6FKS - chains A and B; structure by X-ray diffraction, 1.60 A resolution.

== Chain A (and B) ==
Protein: Iron-dependent peroxidase
Source organism: Klebsiella pneumoniae
Notes: EC 1.11.1.-; chain B of this document is another copy of the same molecule, construct and numbering; everything in this record applies to it too
UniProtKB: A0A0W8ATM9 (A0A0W8ATM9_KLEPN); residue numbers follow UniProt; this construct covers 1-299
Amino-acid sequence (303 residues; each row starts with the number of its first residue; numbers below 1 keep their minus sign (Pro-2 is residue -2)):
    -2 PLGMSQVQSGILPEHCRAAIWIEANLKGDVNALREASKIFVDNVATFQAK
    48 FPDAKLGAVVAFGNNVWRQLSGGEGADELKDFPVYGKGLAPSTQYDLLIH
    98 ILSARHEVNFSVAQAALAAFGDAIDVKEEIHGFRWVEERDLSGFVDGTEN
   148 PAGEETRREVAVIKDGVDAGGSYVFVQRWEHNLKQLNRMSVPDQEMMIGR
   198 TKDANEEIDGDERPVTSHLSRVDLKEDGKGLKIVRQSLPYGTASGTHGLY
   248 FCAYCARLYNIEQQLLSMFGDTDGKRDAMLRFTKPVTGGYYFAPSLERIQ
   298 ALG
Disordered / not traced: -2 to 1, 300 (chain B: -2 to 2)
Construct notes: expression tag (-2 to 0, 300)
Bound ions: heme Fe near His215 (its only coordinating residue here); Mg2+ near Asp220 (its only coordinating residue here)
Small-molecule neighbours: heme (HEM): Asp137, Phe141, Val142, Asp143, Gly144, Thr145, Glu146, Phe172, Gln174, Trp176, His178, Ile195, Arg197, His215, Leu216, Val219, Asp220, Lys229, Ile230, Arg232, Leu246, Phe248, Ile258, Gln261, Leu262, Met265, Met276, Thr280
What the authors report for this chain:
  - heme coordination: His215
  - binding site for heme: Asp143, Arg232
  - catalytic residues: Asp143
  - catalytic residues: Arg232 (proposed by the authors, not directly observed)

== Interface between chain A and chain B ==
Residue-residue contacts (48; chain A residue first):
  Phe48(A) with Val133(B), hydrophobic
  His103(A) with Phe130(B)
  Glu104(A) with Arg14(B), salt bridge; Arg131(B); Trp132(B), hydrogen bond (backbone-side chain); Val133(B)
  Phe107(A) with Phe130(B), hydrophobic; Leu138(B), hydrophobic; Gly238(B); Thr239(B); Ala240(B)
  Ser108(A) with Trp132(B), hydrogen bond
  Ala110(A) with Ala240(B), hydrophobic
  Gln111(A) with Trp132(B); Leu180(B); Ala240(B)
  Leu114(A) with Ala240(B); Ser241(B)
  Val123(A) with Ser241(B)
  Glu126(A) with Thr239(B); Ala240(B), hydrogen bond (side chain-backbone); Ser241(B), hydrogen bond
  His128(A) with Gly238(B); Thr239(B)
  Phe130(A) with His103(B); Phe107(B), hydrophobic
  Arg131(A) with Glu104(B)
  Trp132(A) with Glu104(B), hydrogen bond (side chain-backbone); Phe107(B); Ser108(B), hydrogen bond; Gln111(B)
  Val133(A) with Phe48(B), hydrophobic; Glu104(B); Ser108(B)
  Leu138(A) with Phe107(B), hydrophobic
  Leu180(A) with Gln111(B)
  Gly238(A) with Phe107(B); His128(B)
  Thr239(A) with Phe107(B); Glu126(B); His128(B)
  Ala240(A) with Phe107(B); Gln111(B); Leu114(B); Glu126(B), hydrogen bond (backbone-side chain)
  Ser241(A) with Leu114(B); Val123(B); Glu126(B), hydrogen bond
Also at the interface, not in a pair above, chain A (23 interface residues in all): Arg102, Val105
Also at the interface, not in a pair above, chain B (22 interface residues in all): Ala110

== Overview ==
The interface between chain A and chain B involves 23 residues on one side and 22 on the other, with 8
hydrogen bonds and 1 salt bridge. Among the polar pairs are Glu104(A)-Arg14(B), Glu104(A)-Trp132(B) and
Ser108(A)-Trp132(B). The paper reports catalytic residues Asp143(A) and Arg232(A); a binding site for heme at
Asp143(A) and Arg232(A).
Both chains are Iron-dependent peroxidase (Klebsiella pneumoniae). Entry 6FKS (Crystal structure of a
dye-decolorizing peroxidase from Klebsiella pneumoniae (KpDyP)) was determined by X-ray diffraction, deposited
together with 6FIY, 6FKT and 6FL2.
